PDB entry 3DVF | X-ray diffraction, 1.80 A resolution | chain A

Chain A:
Name: Amyloidogenic immunoglobulin light chain protein AL-12
Source organism: Homo sapiens
Notes: engineered mutation(s): S30T, Y32H, S65R, D70H, E81A, Q91E, N93Y, L96Q
Amino-acid sequence (107 residues; each row starts with the number of its first residue):
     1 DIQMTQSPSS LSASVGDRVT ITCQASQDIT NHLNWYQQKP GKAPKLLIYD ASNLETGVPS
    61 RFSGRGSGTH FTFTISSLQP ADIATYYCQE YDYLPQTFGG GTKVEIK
Disulfides: Cys-23/Cys-88
What the authors report for this chain:
  - conformationally variable residues (loop rearrangement): Pro-95

Overview:
From the paper: conformational variability at Pro-95.
Chain A is Amyloidogenic immunoglobulin light chain protein AL-12 (Homo sapiens); the structure, Structure of
amyloidogenic kappa 1 Bence Jones protein, was determined by X-ray diffraction, deposited together with 3DVI.
